Entry 1HAO (X-ray diffraction, 2.80 A resolution); this record covers chains L and H of the 3 polymer chains in the assembly.

Chain L:
Name: ALPHA-THROMBIN light chain
Source organism: Homo sapiens
Notes: EC 3.4.21.5
UniProtKB: P00734 (THRB_HUMAN); residues 1-14 here correspond to UniProt positions 336-349 (UniProt number = residue number + 335)
Sequence (36 residues; each row starts with the number of its first residue; a row labelled like 14A-14N holds insertion residues (14A, then the next letters in order)):
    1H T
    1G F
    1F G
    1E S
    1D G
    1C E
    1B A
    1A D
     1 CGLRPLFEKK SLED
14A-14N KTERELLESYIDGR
Not modelled in the structure: 1H, 1G, 1F, 1E, 1D, 1C, 14L-14N
Curated features (UniProtKB/Swiss-Prot):
  - site: Arg14N (Cleavage)

Chain H:
Name: ALPHA-THROMBIN heavy chain
Source organism: Homo sapiens
Notes: EC 3.4.21.5
UniProtKB: P00734 (THRB_HUMAN); the construct lacks a stretch of the UniProt sequence and is renumbered around it, so the offset changes along the chain: 16-36 = UniProt 364-384; 37-60 = UniProt 386-409; 61-77 = UniProt 419-435; 78-97 = UniProt 437-456; 7 more segments
Sequence (259 residues; numbered 16 to 247 plus 29 insertion-coded residues; 2 numbers in that range are skipped by the numbering (no residue carries them; nothing is unmodelled there); the number before each row is that of its first residue; a row labelled like 60A-60I holds insertion residues (60A, then the next letters in order)):
    16 IVEGSDAEIG MSPWQVMLFR K
   36A S
    37 PQELLCGASL ISDRWVLTAA HCLL
60A-60I YPPWDKNFT
    61 ENDLLVRIGK HSRTRYE
   77A R
    78 NIEKISMLEK IYIHPRYNWR
   97A E
    98 NLDRDIALMK LKKPVAFSDY IHPVCLPDRE TA
129A-129C ASL
   130 LQAGYKGRVT GWGNLKETW
148A-148F TANVGK
   150 GQPSVLQVVN LPIVERPVCK DSTRIRITDN MFCAG
  184A Y
   185 KP
186A-186D DEGK
   187 RGDACEGDSG GPFVMKSP
204A-204B FN
   205 NRWYQMGIVS WGE
   219 GCD
  221A R
   222 DGKYGFYTHV FRLKKWIQKV IDQFGE
Not modelled in the structure: 148A-148F
Cystine bridges: Cys42-Cys58, Cys168-Cys182, Cys191-Cys220
Glycans and other covalent adducts: compound 0G6 linked to His57, Ser195
Residues lining bound ligands: 0G6 (D-phenylalanyl-N-[(2S,3S)-6-{[amino(iminio)methyl]amino}-1-chloro-2-hydroxyhexan-3-yl]-L-prolinamide): Cys58, Tyr60A, Trp60D, Glu97A, Asn98, Leu99, Ile174, Asp189, Ala190, Cys191, Glu192, Gly193, Asp194, Val213, Ser214, Trp215, Gly216, Gly219, Cys220, Gly226, Phe227
Curated features (UniProtKB/Swiss-Prot):
  - region: Ala183 to Val200 (High affinity receptor-binding region which is also known as the TP508 peptide)
  - active site (Charge relay system): His57, Asp102, Ser195
  - glycosylation: Asn60G (N-linked (GlcNAc...) (complex) asparagine)

Chain L / chain H interface:
Contacting residue pairs - 54 pairs, chain L then chain H:
  Cys1(L) with Pro120(H); Val121(H); Cys122(H), disulfide; Arg206(H)
  Asp1A(L) with His119(H), salt bridge; Arg206(H)
  Ala1B(L) with Arg206(H), hydrogen bond (backbone-side chain)
  Gly2(L) with Pro120(H), hydrogen bond (backbone-backbone); Val121(H); Cys122(H), hydrogen bond (backbone-side chain); Arg206(H); Trp207(H), hydrogen bond (backbone-backbone)
  Leu3(L) with His119(H); Asn204B(H); Asn205(H); Arg206(H)
  Arg4(L) with Gly25(H); Met26(H); Pro28(H); Trp29(H); Arg137(H); Trp207(H)
  Pro5(L) with Pro28(H); Ser115(H); Asp116(H); His119(H)
  Leu6(L) with Asp116(H)
  Phe7(L) with Glu23(H); Ile24(H); Gly25(H)
  Glu8(L) with Lys202(H), salt bridge; Asn205(H); Trp207(H), hydrogen bond
  Asp14(L) with Glu23(H); Met26(H); Arg137(H), salt bridge
  Lys14A(L) with Glu23(H), hydrogen bond (backbone-side chain)
  Thr14B(L) with Met26(H); Arg137(H); Asn159(H)
  Glu14C(L) with Arg137(H); Lys202(H), salt bridge
  Glu14E(L) with Asn159(H), hydrogen bond; Tyr184A(H), hydrogen bond; Lys186D(H), salt bridge
  Leu14F(L) with Lys135(H); Arg137(H); Asn159(H); Trp207(H), hydrophobic
  Ser14I(L) with Lys135(H)
  Tyr14J(L) with Leu129C(H); Tyr134(H), hydrophobic; Lys202(H), hydrogen bond (side chain-backbone); Pro204(H), hydrophobic
Other interface residues (no listed pair), chain L (19 interface residues in all): Leu14G
Other interface residues (no listed pair), chain H (30 interface residues in all): Ser27, Leu123, Gly133, Gly136, Met201
Disulfides between the chains: Cys1(L)-Cys122(H)

In short:
19 residues of chain L and 30 residues of chain H are in contact, with 1 disulfide bond, 9 hydrogen bonds and
5 salt bridges. Polar pairs include Asp1A(L)-His119(H), Glu8(L)-Lys202(H) and Asp14(L)-Arg137(H). Compound 0G6
is covalently linked to Ser195(H).
Chain L is ALPHA-THROMBIN light chain and chain H is ALPHA-THROMBIN heavy chain, both from Homo sapiens; the
structure, Complex of human alpha-thrombin with a 15MER oligonucleotide ggttggtgtggttgg (based on NMR model of
DNA), was determined by X-ray diffraction, deposited together with 1HAP.
